Entry 3G4D (X-ray diffraction, 2.40 A resolution); this record covers chain A.

Chain A:
Protein: (+)-delta-cadinene synthase isozyme XC1
Source organism: Gossypium arboreum
Notes: EC 4.2.3.13
UniProt: Q39761 (DCS1_GOSAR); numbering as in UniProt (aligned over 1-554)
Sequence (554 residues; numbered 1 to 554; the number before each row is that of its first residue):
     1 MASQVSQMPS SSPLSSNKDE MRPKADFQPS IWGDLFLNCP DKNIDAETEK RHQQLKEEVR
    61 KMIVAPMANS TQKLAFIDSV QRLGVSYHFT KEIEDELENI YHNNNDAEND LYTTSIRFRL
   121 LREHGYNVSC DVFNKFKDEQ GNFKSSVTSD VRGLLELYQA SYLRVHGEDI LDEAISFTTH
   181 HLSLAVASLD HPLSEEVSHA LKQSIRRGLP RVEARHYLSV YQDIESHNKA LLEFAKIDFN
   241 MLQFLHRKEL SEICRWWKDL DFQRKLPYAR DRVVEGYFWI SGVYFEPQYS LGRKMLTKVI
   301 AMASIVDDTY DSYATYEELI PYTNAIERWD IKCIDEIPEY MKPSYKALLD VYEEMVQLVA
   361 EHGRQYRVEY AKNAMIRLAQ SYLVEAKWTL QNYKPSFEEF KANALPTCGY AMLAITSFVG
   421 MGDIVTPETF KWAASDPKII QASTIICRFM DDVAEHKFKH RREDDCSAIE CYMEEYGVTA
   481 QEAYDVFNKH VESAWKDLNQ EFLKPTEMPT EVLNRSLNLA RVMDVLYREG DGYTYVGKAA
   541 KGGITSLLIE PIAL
Disordered / not traced: 1-24, 42-44, 459-464, 530-534
UniProt features mapped onto this chain:
  - motif: Asp-307 to Asp-311 (DDXXD motif)
  - binding site (Mg(2+)): Asp-307, Asp-311, Asp-451, Glu-455
  - mutagenesis: Asp-307 (D307A: Strongly reduced activity), Asp-308 (D308A: Reduces affinity for substrate about 12-fold), Asp-311 (D311A: Strongly reduced activity), Asp-451 (D451A: No effect), Asp-452 (D452A: No effect), Glu-455 (E455A: Strongly reduced activity)
Cystine bridges: Cys-408/Cys-447
What the authors report for this chain:
  - mutagenesis - D307A, D311A, E455A: decreased catalytic activity
  - mutagenesis - D308A: unchanged catalytic activity
  - mutagenesis - D451A, D452A: unchanged catalytic activity on FPP
  - catalytic residues: Asp-307, Asp-311, Glu-455

In short:
From UniProt: 4 Mg2+-binding residues and 6 mutagenesis sites. From the paper: catalytic residues Asp-307,
Asp-311 and Glu-455; D307A, D311A and E455A reduce catalytic activity; 6 substitutions were tested in all.
Chain A is (+)-delta-cadinene synthase isozyme XC1 (Gossypium arboreum); the structure, Crystal Structure of
(+)-delta-Cadinene Synthase from Gossypium arboreum and Evolutionary Divergence of Metal Binding Motifs for
..., was determined by X-ray diffraction together with 3G4F from the same study.
